5MP2 - chains A and B of the 4 polymer chains in the assembly; structure by X-ray diffraction, 2.90 A resolution.

Chain A (and B):
Molecule: Type II secretion system protein D
Organism: Pseudomonas aeruginosa
Notes: fragment: N-terminal domains 0, 1 and 2; chain B of this document is another copy of the same molecule, construct and numbering; everything in this record applies to it too
UniProt: A0A0A8RG33 (A0A0A8RG33_PSEAI); residues 35-274 here correspond to UniProt positions 79-318 (UniProt number = residue number + 44)
Chain sequence (240 residues; row label = number of the first residue in the row):
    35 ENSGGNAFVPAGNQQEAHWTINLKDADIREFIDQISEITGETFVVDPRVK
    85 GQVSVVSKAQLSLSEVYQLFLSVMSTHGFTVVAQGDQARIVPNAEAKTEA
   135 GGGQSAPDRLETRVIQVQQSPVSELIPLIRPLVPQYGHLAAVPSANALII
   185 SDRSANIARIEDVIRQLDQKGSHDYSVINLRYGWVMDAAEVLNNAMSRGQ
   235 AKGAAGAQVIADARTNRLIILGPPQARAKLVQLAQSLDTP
Disordered / not traced: 35-48, 129-139, 274 (chain B: 35-49, 129-140, 274)

Interface between chain A and chain B:
Residue-residue contacts - 30 pairs, chain A then chain B:
  Arg82(A) with Ala117(B), hydrogen bond (side chain-backbone); Gln118(B)
  Val116(A) with Thr114(B); Val125(B), hydrophobic; Pro126(B)
  Ala117(A) with Ala128(B), hydrophobic
  Val125(A) with Val116(B), hydrophobic
  Asn127(A) with Val115(B)
  Ser157(A) with Thr249(B)
  Glu158(A) with Asn213(B)
  His207(A) with Asn213(B), hydrogen bond (backbone-side chain)
  Asp208(A) with Val211(B); Ile212(B); Asn213(B), hydrogen bond (side chain-backbone); Gln269(B)
  Tyr209(A) with Tyr209(B), hydrophobic; Ser210(B); Val211(B), hydrogen bond (backbone-backbone); Arg251(B), hydrogen bond
  Ser210(A) with Tyr209(B); Ser210(B)
  Val211(A) with Asp208(B); Tyr209(B), hydrogen bond (backbone-backbone)
  Ile212(A) with Asp208(B)
  Asn213(A) with Glu158(B), hydrogen bond; His207(B), hydrogen bond (side chain-backbone); Asp208(B), hydrogen bond (backbone-side chain)
  Arg215(A) with Gly205(B); Ser206(B), hydrogen bond
  Arg251(A) with Tyr209(B), hydrogen bond
Interface residues without a listed pair, chain A (21 interface residues in all): Val115, Arg123, Pro161, Pro258, Arg261
Interface residues without a listed pair, chain B (22 interface residues in all): Asn127

In short:
21 residues of chain A face 22 of chain B across their interface; the contacts include 11 hydrogen bonds.
Polar pairs include Arg82(A)-Ala117(B), His207(A)-Asn213(B) and Asp208(A)-Asn213(B).
Both chains are Type II secretion system protein D (Pseudomonas aeruginosa). Entry 5MP2 (XcpQN012 in complex
with VHH04) was determined by X-ray diffraction together with 5NGI from the same study.
